PDB entry 8AB7 | electron microscopy, 3.30 A resolution | chains C and H of the 20 polymer chains in the assembly

[Chain C]
Name: Cytochrome b
From: Yarrowia lipolytica
Reference sequence: Q9B6D0 (CYB_YARLI); numbering as in UniProt (aligned over 1-385)
Sequence (385 residues; each row starts with the number of its first residue):
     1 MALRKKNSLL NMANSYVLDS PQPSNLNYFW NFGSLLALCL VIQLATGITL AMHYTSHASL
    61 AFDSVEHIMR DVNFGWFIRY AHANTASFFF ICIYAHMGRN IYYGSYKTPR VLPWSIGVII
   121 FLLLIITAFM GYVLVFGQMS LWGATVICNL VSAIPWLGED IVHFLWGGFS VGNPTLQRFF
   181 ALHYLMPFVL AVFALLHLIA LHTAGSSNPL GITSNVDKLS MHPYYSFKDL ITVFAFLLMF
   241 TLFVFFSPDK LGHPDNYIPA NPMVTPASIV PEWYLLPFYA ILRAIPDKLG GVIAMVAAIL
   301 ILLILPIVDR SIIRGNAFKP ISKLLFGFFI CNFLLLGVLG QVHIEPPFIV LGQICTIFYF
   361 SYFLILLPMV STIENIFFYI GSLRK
Disordered / not traced: 384-385
Metal / ion sites: heme Fe site 1: His82, His183; heme Fe site 2: His96, His197
Small-molecule neighbours:
  - Atovaquone (AOQ; 2-[trans-4-(4-chlorophenyl)cyclohexyl]-3-hydroxynaphthalene-1,4-dione): Leu122, Ile125, Phe129, Met139, Trp142, Gly143, Val146, Ile147, Leu150, Ile269, Pro271, Leu275, Phe278, Tyr279, Leu282, Met295, Val296, Ile299
  - AWB ([(2R,3S,6S,7R,8R)-3-[(3-formamido-2-oxidanyl-phenyl)carbonylamino]-8-hexyl-2,6-dimethyl-4,9-bis(oxidanylidene)-1,5-dioxonan-7-yl] 3-methylbutanoate): Ala13, Tyr16, Val17, Gln22, Leu26, Trp30, Asn31, Gly33, Ser34, Ala37, Leu40, Ala191, Ala194, Leu195, Leu198, Ser206, Met221, Tyr225, Lys228, Asp229
  - heme (HEM), molecule 1: Trp30, Phe32, Gly33, Ser34, Leu36, Ala37, Leu40, Phe89, Ile93, His96, Met97, Arg99, Asn100, Ser105, Arg110, Pro113, Trp114, Gly117, Val118, Ile120, Phe121, Leu190, Ala194, His197, Leu198, Leu201, Ser206, Ser207
  - heme (HEM), molecule 2: Leu40, Gln43, Leu44, Gly47, Ile48, Leu50, Ala51, Tyr54, Val65, Arg79, His82, Ala83, Ala86, Phe89, Leu124, Thr127, Ala128, Gly131, Tyr132, Leu134, Val135, Phe180, His183, Tyr184, Pro187, Glu272, Tyr274
  - 1,2-diacyl-sn-glycero-3-phosphocholine (PC1): Asn27, Phe29, Tyr94, Ala95, Met97, Gly98, Arg99, Tyr102, Tyr103, Pro209, Leu210, Ala317, Phe318, Lys323, Phe326, Gly327, Ile330, Cys331, Phe333
  - phosphatidylethanolamine (PTY), molecule 1: Ser34, Ala37, Leu38, Val41, His222, Pro223, Ser226, Phe227, Asp229, Leu230, Val233, Phe234
  - phosphatidylethanolamine (PTY), molecule 2: Ile42, Phe74, Phe77, Phe234, Leu237, Phe240, Phe245
UniProt features mapped onto this chain:
  - binding site (heme b): His82, His96, His183, His197
  - binding site (a ubiquinone): His202

[Chain H]
Name: Cytochrome b-c1 complex subunit 8
From: Yarrowia lipolytica
Reference sequence: Q6C387 (Q6C387_YARLI); residues 3-95 here correspond to UniProt positions 1-93 (UniProt number = residue number - 2)
Sequence (93 residues; each row starts with the number of its first residue):
     3 MGGNGHYMGW WGHMGSPPQK GIAGYTISPF AARPFAGVVH AAIFNTFRRT KNQALFVILP
    63 VSFFYYVWTQ ASEKNEWLYT KAGRHELAKA LAE
Disordered / not traced: 3-8, 94-95
Small-molecule neighbours: 1,2-diacyl-sn-glycero-3-phosphocholine (PC1): Gln55, Phe58, Val59

[Chain C / chain H interface]
Contacting residue pairs (58; chain C residue first):
  Ser15(C) - Trp12(H)
  Asp19(C) - Trp12(H)
  Asp19(C) - Trp13(H)  hydrogen bond (backbone-side chain)
  Ser20(C) - Trp12(H)
  Pro21(C) - Met10(H)
  Pro21(C) - Trp12(H)
  Pro21(C) - Trp13(H)  hydrophobic
  Pro21(C) - Met16(H)  hydrophobic
  Pro109(C) - Tyr9(H)  hydrophobic
  His202(C) - Met10(H)
  His202(C) - Trp12(H)
  Thr203(C) - Tyr9(H)
  Thr203(C) - Met10(H)  hydrogen bond (backbone-backbone)
  Ala204(C) - Met10(H)
  Gly205(C) - Met10(H)
  Asn215(C) - Tyr9(H)  hydrogen bond (side chain-backbone)
  Asn215(C) - Met10(H)
  Asn215(C) - Met16(H)
  Asn215(C) - Gly17(H)
  Asn215(C) - Ser18(H)
  Val216(C) - Ser18(H)
  Val216(C) - Gln21(H)  hydrogen bond (backbone-side chain)
  Lys218(C) - Met10(H)
  Lys218(C) - Trp13(H)
  Lys218(C) - Met16(H)
  Leu219(C) - Trp13(H)
  Ser220(C) - Trp13(H)
  Pro320(C) - Phe58(H)
  Lys323(C) - Gln55(H)  hydrogen bond
  Lys323(C) - Phe58(H)
  Leu324(C) - Phe58(H)  hydrophobic
  Gly327(C) - Pro62(H)
  Phe328(C) - Pro62(H)  hydrophobic
  Phe328(C) - Phe65(H)  hydrophobic
  Phe328(C) - Phe66(H)
  Cys331(C) - Pro62(H)  hydrophobic
  Cys331(C) - Val63(H)  hydrophobic
  Cys331(C) - Phe66(H)  hydrophobic
  Asn332(C) - Phe66(H)
  Leu335(C) - Phe66(H)  hydrophobic
  Val338(C) - Trp70(H)  hydrophobic
  Leu339(C) - Trp70(H)  hydrophobic
  Val342(C) - Trp70(H)  hydrophobic
  Glu345(C) - Asn77(H)  hydrogen bond
  Glu345(C) - Tyr81(H)
  Pro346(C) - Asn77(H)  hydrogen bond (backbone-side chain)
  Pro346(C) - Leu80(H)
  Pro346(C) - Tyr81(H)
  Pro346(C) - Leu89(H)  hydrophobic
  Pro346(C) - Ala92(H)  hydrophobic
  Pro347(C) - Ala73(H)
  Pro347(C) - Asn77(H)
  Phe348(C) - Trp70(H)  hydrophobic
  Phe348(C) - Ala73(H)  hydrophobic
  Phe348(C) - Ser74(H)
  Phe348(C) - Asn77(H)
  Leu351(C) - Val69(H)  hydrophobic
  Leu351(C) - Ala73(H)  hydrophobic
Interface residues without a listed pair, chain H (28 interface residues in all): Pro19, Leu57, Leu61, Lys76, Leu93

[Summary]
Chain C and chain H form an interface of 30 and 28 residues respectively, with 7 hydrogen bonds. Polar pairs
include Asp19(C)-Trp13(H), Asn215(C)-Tyr9(H) and Val216(C)-Gln21(H). 1,2-diacyl-sn-glycero-3-phosphocholine is
bound between chain C and chain H. Bound to chain C: heme, phosphatidylethanolamine, compound AWB and
Atovaquone.
Chain C is Cytochrome b and chain H is Cytochrome b-c1 complex subunit 8, both from Yarrowia lipolytica; the
structure, Complex III2 from Yarrowia lipolytica, atovaquone and antimycin A bound, was determined by electron
microscopy together with 8AB6, 8AB8, 8AB9, 8ABA, 8ABB, 8ABE and 11 further entries from the same study.
